Entry 3IQO (X-ray diffraction, 1.50 A resolution); this record covers chain A.

Chain A:
Molecule: Protein S100-B
Organism: Bos taurus
UniProt: P02638 (S100B_BOVIN); residues 0-91 here correspond to UniProt positions 1-92 (UniProt number = residue number + 1)
Amino-acid sequence (92 residues; numbered 0 to 91; the number before each row is that of its first residue; numbering starts at 0):
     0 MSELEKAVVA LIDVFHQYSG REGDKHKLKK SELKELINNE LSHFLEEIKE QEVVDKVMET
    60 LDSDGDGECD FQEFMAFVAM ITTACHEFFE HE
Unresolved in the structure: 0, 89-91
Metal / ion sites: Ca2+ site 1: Ser-18, Glu-21, Asp-23, Lys-26, Glu-31; Ca2+ site 2: Asp-61, Asp-63, Asp-65, Glu-67, Glu-72
Curated features (UniProtKB/Swiss-Prot):
  - binding site (Zn(2+)): His-15, His-25, His-85, His-90
  - binding site (Ca(2+)): Ser-18, Glu-21, Asp-23, Asp-61, Asp-63, Asp-65, Glu-67, Glu-72
  - modified residue: Ser-1 (N-acetylserine)

In short:
The Ca2+ site 1 is built by Ser-18, Glu-21, Asp-23, Lys-26 and Glu-31. The Ca2+ site 2 is built by Asp-61,
Asp-63, Asp-65, Glu-67 and Glu-72. UniProt lists 4 Zn2+-binding residues and 8 Ca2+-binding residues.
Chain A is Protein S100-B (Bos taurus); the structure, 1.5 angstrom X-ray structure of bovine Ca(2+)-S100B,
was determined by X-ray diffraction, deposited together with 3IQQ.
